PDB entry 8SCX | electron microscopy, 2.70 A resolution | chains C and H of the 5 polymer chains in the assembly

== Chain C ==
Name: Mitochondrial import inner membrane translocase subunit TIM44
Organism: Saccharomyces cerevisiae
UniProt: A0A6A5Q2Y5 (A0A6A5Q2Y5_YEASX); numbering as in UniProt (aligned over 1-431)
Amino-acid sequence (431 residues; row label = number of the first residue in the row):
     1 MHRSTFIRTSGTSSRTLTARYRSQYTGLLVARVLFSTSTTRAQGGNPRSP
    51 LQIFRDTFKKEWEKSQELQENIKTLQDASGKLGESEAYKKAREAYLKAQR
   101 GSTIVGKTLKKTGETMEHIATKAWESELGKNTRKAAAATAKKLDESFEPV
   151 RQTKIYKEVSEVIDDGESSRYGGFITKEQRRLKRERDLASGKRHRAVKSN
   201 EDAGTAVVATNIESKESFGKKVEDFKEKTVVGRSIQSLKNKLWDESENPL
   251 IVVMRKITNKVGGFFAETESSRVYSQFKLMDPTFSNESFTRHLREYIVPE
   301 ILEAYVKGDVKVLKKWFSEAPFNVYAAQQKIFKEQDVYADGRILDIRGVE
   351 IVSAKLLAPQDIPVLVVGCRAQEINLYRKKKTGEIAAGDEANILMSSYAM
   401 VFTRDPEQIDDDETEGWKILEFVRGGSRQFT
Unresolved in the structure: 1-106, 194-254
What the authors report for this chain:
  - binding site for cardiolipin: Arg-347

== Chain H ==
Name: Antibody Fab fragment heavy chain
Organism: Mus musculus
Notes: antibody fragment or engineered binder
Amino-acid sequence (238 residues; each row starts with the number of its first residue):
     1 MAVLVLLLCLVTFPSCVLSQVQLKQSGPGLVQPSQSLSITCTVSGFSLTT
    51 YGVHWVRQSPGKGLEWLGVMWRGGSTDFNAAFMSRLSITKDNSKSQVFFK
   101 MNSLQADDTAIYYCARYGNYDAMDYWGQGTSVTVSSAKTTPPSVYPLAPG
   151 SAAQTNSMVTLGCLVKGYFPEPVTVTWNSGSLSSGVHTFPAVLQSDLYTL
   201 SSSVTVPSSPRPSETVTCNVAHPASSTKVDKKIVPRDC
Unresolved in the structure: 1-19, 137-238
Disulfide bonds: Cys-41/Cys-114

== Chain C / chain H interface ==
Residue-residue contacts (22):
  Glu-267(C) with Tyr-51(H), hydrogen bond
  Glu-269(C) with Arg-72(H), salt bridge
  Arg-272(C) with Thr-50(H), hydrogen bond (side chain-backbone); Tyr-51(H); Arg-72(H); Gly-118(H); Asn-119(H), hydrogen bond
  Gln-276(C) with Asn-119(H), hydrogen bond; Tyr-120(H)
  Met-280(C) with Tyr-120(H)
  Leu-356(C) with Arg-72(H); Asn-119(H)
  Pro-359(C) with Trp-71(H); Tyr-117(H)
  Gln-360(C) with Tyr-120(H), hydrogen bond (backbone-backbone); Asp-121(H), hydrogen bond (backbone-backbone)
  Asp-361(C) with Arg-72(H), salt bridge; Tyr-117(H); Gly-118(H); Asn-119(H); Tyr-120(H), hydrogen bond (backbone-backbone)
  Pro-363(C) with Tyr-120(H)
Also at the interface, not in a pair above, chain C (13 interface residues in all): Thr-268, Ile-362, Arg-404

== In short ==
13 residues of chain C face 9 of chain H across their interface; the contacts include 7 hydrogen bonds and 2
salt bridges. Polar contacts include Glu-269(C)/Arg-72(H), Asp-361(C)/Arg-72(H) and Glu-267(C)/Tyr-51(H). From
the paper: a binding site for cardiolipin at Arg-347(C).
Here chain C is Mitochondrial import inner membrane translocase subunit TIM44 (Saccharomyces cerevisiae) and
chain H is Antibody Fab fragment heavy chain (Mus musculus). Entry 8SCX (Cryo-EM structure of the core TIM23
complex from S. cerevisiae) was determined by electron microscopy, deposited together with 8E1M.
